7U0H - chains 1 and R of the 49 polymer chains in the assembly; structure by electron microscopy, 2.76 A resolution.

[Chain 1]
Molecule: 25S rRNA
From: Saccharomyces cerevisiae BY4741
Sequence (3396 nucleotides; numbered 1 to 3396; the number before each row is that of its first residue):
     1 GUUUGACCUC AAAUCAGGUA GGAGUACCCG CUGAACUUAA GCAUAUCAAU AAGCGGAGGA
    61 AAAGAAACCA ACCGGGAUUG CCUUAGUAAC GGCGAGUGAA GCGGCAAAAG CUCAAAUUUG
   121 AAAUCUGGUA CCUUCGGUGC CCGAGUUGUA AUUUGGAGAG GGCAACUUUG GGGCCGUUCC
   181 UUGUCUAUGU UCCUUGGAAC AGGACGUCAU AGAGGGUGAG AAUCCCGUGU GGCGAGGAGU
   241 GCGGUUCUUU GUAAAGUGCC UUCGAAGAGU CGAGUUGUUU GGGAAUGCAG CUCUAAGUGG
   301 GUGGUAAAUU CCAUCUAAAG CUAAAUAUUG GCGAGAGACC GAUAGCGAAC AAGUACAGUG
   361 AUGGAAAGAU GAAAAGAACU UUGAAAAGAG AGUGAAAAAG UACGUGAAAU UGUUGAAAGG
   421 GAAGGGCAUU UGAUCAGACA UGGUGUUUUG UGCCCUCUGC UCCUUGUGGG UAGGGGAAUC
   481 UCGCAUUUCA CUGGGCCAGC AUCAGUUUUG GUGGCAGGAU AAAUCCAUAG GAAUGUAGCU
   541 UGCCUCGGUA AGUAUUAUAG CCUGUGGGAA UACUGCCAGC UGGGACUGAG GACUGCGACG
   601 UAAGUCAAGG AUGCUGGCAU AAUGGUUAUA UGCCGCCCGU CUUGAAACAC GGACCAAGGA
   661 GUCUAACGUC UAUGCGAGUG UUUGGGUGUA AAACCCAUAC GCGUAAUGAA AGUGAACGUA
   721 GGUUGGGGCC UCGCAAGAGG UGCACAAUCG ACCGAUCCUG AUGUCUUCGG AUGGAUUUGA
   781 GUAAGAGCAU AGCUGUUGGG ACCCGAAAGA UGGUGAACUA UGCCUGAAUA GGGUGAAGCC
   841 AGAGGAAACU CUGGUGGAGG CUCGUAGCGG UUCUGACGUG CAAAUCGAUC GUCGAAUUUG
   901 GGUAUAGGGG CGAAAGACUA AUCGAACCAU CUAGUAGCUG GUUCCUGCCG AAGUUUCCCU
   961 CAGGAUAGCA GAAGCUCGUA UCAGUUUUAU GAGGUAAAGC GAAUGAUUAG AGGUUCCGGG
  1021 GUCGAAAUGA CCUUGACCUA UUCUCAAACU UUAAAUAUGU AAGAAGUCCU UGUUACUUAA
  1081 UUGAACGUGG ACAUUUGAAU GAAGAGCUUU UAGUGGGCCA UUUUUGGUAA GCAGAACUGG
  1141 CGAUGCGGGA UGAACCGAAC GUAGAGUUAA GGUGCCGGAA UACACGCUCA UCAGACACCA
  1201 CAAAAGGUGU UAGUUCAUCU AGACAGCCGG ACGGUGGCCA UGGAAGUCGG AAUCCGCUAA
  1261 GGAGUGUGUA ACAACUCACC GGCCGAAUGA ACUAGCCCUG AAAAUGGAUG GCGCUCAAGC
  1321 GUGUUACCUA UACUCUACCG UCAGGGUUGA UAUGAUGCCC UGACGAGUAG GCAGGCGUGG
  1381 AGGUCAGUGA CGAAGCCUAG ACCGUAAGGU CGGGUCGAAC GGCCUCUAGU GCAGAUCUUG
  1441 GUGGUAGUAG CAAAUAUUCA AAUGAGAACU UUGAAGACUG AAGUGGGGAA AGGUUCCACG
  1501 UCAACAGCAG UUGGACGUGG GUUAGUCGAU CCUAAGAGAU GGGGAAGCUC CGUUUCAAAG
  1561 GCCUGAUUUU AUGCAGGCCA CCAUCGAAAG GGAAUCCGGU UAAGAUUCCG GAACCUGGAU
  1621 AUGGAUUCUU CACGGUAACG UAACUGAAUG UGGAGACGUC GGCGCGAGCC CUGGGAGGAG
  1681 UUAUCUUUUC UUCUUAACAG CUUAUCACCC CGGAAUUGGU UUAUCCGGAG AUGGGGUCUU
  1741 AUGGCUGGAA GAGGCCAGCA CCUUUGCUGG CUCCGGUGCG CUUGUGACGG CCCGUGAAAA
  1801 UCCACAGGAA GGAAUAGUUU UCAUGCCAGG UCGUACUGAU AACCGCAGCA GGUCUCCAAG
  1861 GUGAACAGCC UCUAGUUGAU AGAAUAAUGU AGAUAAGGGA AGUCGGCAAA AUAGAUCCGU
  1921 AACUUCGGGA UAAGGAUUGG CUCUAAGGGU CGGGUAGUGA GGGCCUUGGU CAGACGCAGC
  1981 GGGCGUGCUU GUGGACUGCU UGGUGGGGCU UGCUCUGCUA GGCGGACUAC UUGCGUGCCU
  2041 UGUUGUAGAC GGCCUUGGUA GGUCUCUUGU AGACCGUCGC UUGCUACAAU UAACGAUCAA
  2101 CUUAGAACUG GUACGGACAA GGGGAAUCUG ACUGUCUAAU UAAAACAUAG CAUUGCGAUG
  2161 GUCAGAAAGU GAUGUUGACG CAAUGUGAUU UCUGCCCAGU GCUCUGAAUG UCAAAGUGAA
  2221 GAAAUUCAAC CAAGCGCGGG UAAACGGCGG GAGUAACUAU GACUCUCUUA AGGUAGCCAA
  2281 AUGCCUCGUC AUCUAAUUAG UGACGCGCAU GAAUGGAUUA ACGAGAUUCC CACUGUCCCU
  2341 AUCUACUAUC UAGCGAAACC ACAGCCAAGG GAACGGGCUU GGCAGAAUCA GCGGGGAAAG
  2401 AAGACCCUGU UGAGCUUGAC UCUAGUUUGA CAUUGUGAAG AGACAUAGAG GGUGUAGAAU
  2461 AAGUGGGAGC UUCGGCGCCA GUGAAAUACC ACUACCUUUA UAGUUUCUUU ACUUAUUCAA
  2521 UGAAGCGGAG CUGGAAUUCA UUUUCCACGU UCUAGCAUUC AAGGUCCCAU UCGGGGCUGA
  2581 UCCGGGUUGA AGACAUUGUC AGGUGGGGAG UUUGGCUGGG GCGGCACAUC UGUUAAACGA
  2641 UAACGCAGAU GUCCUAAGGG GGGCUCAUGG AGAACAGAAA UCUCCAGUAG AACAAAAGGG
  2701 UAAAAGCCCC CUUGAUUUUG AUUUUCAGUG UGAAUACAAA CCAUGAAAGU GUGGCCUAUC
  2761 GAUCCUUUAG UCCCUCGGAA UUUGAGGCUA GAGGUGCCAG AAAAGUUACC ACAGGGAUAA
  2821 CUGGCUUGUG GCAGUCAAGC GUUCAUAGCG ACAUUGCUUU UUGAUUCUUC GAUGUCGGCU
  2881 CUUCCUAUCA UACCGAAGCA GAAUUCGGUA AGCGUUGGAU UGUUCACCCA CUAAUAGGGA
  2941 ACGUGAGCUG GGUUUAGACC GUCGUGAGAC AGGUUAGUUU UACCCUACUG AUGAAUGUUA
  3001 CCGCAAUAGU AAUUGAACUU AGUACGAGAG GAACAGUUCA UUCGGAUAAU UGGUUUUUGC
  3061 GGCUGUCUGA UCAGGCAUUG CCGCGAAGCU ACCAUCCGCU GGAUUAUGGC UGAACGCCUC
  3121 UAAGUCAGAA UCCAUGCUAG AACGCGGUGA UUUCUUUGCU CCACACAAUA UAGAUGGAUA
  3181 CGAAUAAGGC GUCCUUGUGG CGUCGCUGAA CCAUAGCAGG CUAGCAACGG UGCACUUGGC
  3241 GGAAAGGCCU UGGGUGCUUG CUGGCGAAUU GCAAUGUCAU UUUGCGUGGG GAUAAAUCAU
  3301 UUGUAUACGA CUUAGAUGUA CAACGGGGUA UUGUAAGCAG UAGAGUAGCC UUGUUGUUAC
  3361 GAUCUGCUGA GAUUAAGCCU UUGUUGUCUG AUUUGU
Not modelled in the structure: 1004-1046, 1063-1097, 1350-1353, 1977-2045, 2060-2075, 2193-2315, 2397-2404, 2418-2766, 2792-2802, 2867-2870, 2942-2946, 2951-2956, 2981

[Chain R]
Name: 60S ribosomal protein L19-A
From: Saccharomyces cerevisiae BY4741
UniProtKB: P0CX82 (RL19A_YEAST); residues 1-189 here = UniProt positions 1-189
Sequence (189 residues; numbered 1 to 189; the number before each row is that of its first residue):
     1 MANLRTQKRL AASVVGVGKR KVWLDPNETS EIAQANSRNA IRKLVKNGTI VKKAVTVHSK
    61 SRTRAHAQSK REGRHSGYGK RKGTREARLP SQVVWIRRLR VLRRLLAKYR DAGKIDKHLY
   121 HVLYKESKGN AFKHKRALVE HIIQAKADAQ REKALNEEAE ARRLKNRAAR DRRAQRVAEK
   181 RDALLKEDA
Not modelled in the structure: 1, 158-189
Curated features (UniProtKB/Swiss-Prot):
  - modified residue (Phosphoserine): Ser30, Ser37, Ser91
  - cross-link (Glycyl lysine isopeptide (Lys-Gly)): Lys21 (interchain with G-Cter in ubiquitin), Lys53 (interchain with G-Cter in ubiquitin), Lys60 (interchain with G-Cter in ubiquitin), Lys146 (interchain with G-Cter in ubiquitin), Lys186 (interchain with G-Cter in ubiquitin)

[How chain 1 and chain R interact]
Contacting residue pairs - 193 pairs, chain 1 then chain R:
  G832(1) with Thr84(R), hydrogen bond to the phosphate; Ala87(R), phosphate contact
  G833(1) with Thr84(R), hydrogen bond to the phosphate; Glu86(R), phosphate contact
  C839(1) with Lys128(R), hydrogen bond to the sugar
  C840(1) with Lys125(R), hydrogen bond to the sugar; Lys128(R), hydrogen bond to the sugar; Gly129(R), hydrogen bond to the sugar
  A841(1) with Lys125(R), sugar contact; Gly129(R), sugar contact
  G853(1) with Gly129(R), hydrogen bond to the base; Asn130(R), sugar contact
  G854(1) with Asn130(R), sugar contact
  U855(1) with Trp95(R), hydrogen bond to the phosphate
  G856(1) with Gln92(R), hydrogen bond to the phosphate; Trp95(R), phosphate contact
  G857(1) with Gln92(R), hydrogen bond to the phosphate
  U1463(1) with Ala2(R), sugar contact
  U1470(1) with Arg5(R), phosphate contact
  U1471(1) with Ala2(R), sugar contact; Asn3(R), sugar contact; Leu4(R), hydrogen bond to the sugar; Arg5(R), salt bridge to the phosphate
  U1472(1) with Leu4(R), phosphate contact; Lys8(R), salt bridge to the phosphate; Leu24(R), hydrogen bond to the sugar; Pro26(R), sugar contact
  G1473(1) with Lys8(R), salt bridge to the phosphate; Val22(R), phosphate contact; Trp23(R), hydrogen bond to the phosphate; Leu24(R), hydrogen bond to the phosphate; Pro26(R), sugar contact
  A1474(1) with Trp23(R), phosphate contact; Lys53(R), salt bridge to the phosphate
  C1497(1) with Arg9(R), phosphate contact
  A1498(1) with Thr6(R), hydrogen bond to the phosphate; Arg9(R), salt bridge to the phosphate
  U1512(1) with Arg5(R), hydrogen bond to the phosphate
  G1513(1) with Arg5(R), salt bridge to the phosphate
  U1600(1) with Arg42(R), salt bridge to the phosphate
  U1601(1) with Arg38(R), phosphate contact; Asn39(R), phosphate contact; Arg42(R), salt bridge to the phosphate
  A1602(1) with Arg9(R), hydrogen bond to the sugar; Leu10(R), phosphate contact; Asn36(R), sugar contact; Ser37(R), hydrogen bond to the phosphate; Arg38(R), hydrogen bond to the phosphate
  A1603(1) with Arg9(R), salt bridge to the phosphate; Leu10(R), phosphate contact; Arg38(R), salt bridge to the phosphate
  G1662(1) with Gln92(R), sugar contact
  C1663(1) with Ile96(R), sugar contact; Arg100(R), hydrogen bond to the phosphate
  G1664(1) with Arg100(R), salt bridge to the phosphate
  C1671(1) with Lys60(R), salt bridge to the phosphate
  U1672(1) with Lys60(R), phosphate contact; Arg64(R), salt bridge to the phosphate
  U1689(1) with Val57(R), sugar contact; Ser59(R), sugar contact; Lys60(R), phosphate contact; Arg64(R), salt bridge to the phosphate
  C1690(1) with Val55(R), sugar contact; His58(R), sugar contact; Ser59(R), phosphate contact; Lys60(R), hydrogen bond to the phosphate; Arg64(R), salt bridge to the phosphate
  U1716(1) with His118(R), stacking on the base
  U1717(1) with His118(R), phosphate contact
  G1718(1) with Lys117(R), phosphate contact; His118(R), salt bridge to the phosphate; His121(R), phosphate contact
  G1719(1) with Arg110(R), salt bridge to the phosphate; Lys117(R), phosphate contact; Tyr120(R), phosphate contact; His121(R), salt bridge to the phosphate
  U1720(1) with Arg110(R), salt bridge to the phosphate; Tyr120(R), hydrogen bond to the phosphate; His121(R), base contact; Tyr124(R), stacking on the base; Lys125(R), base contact
  U1721(1) with Arg103(R), salt bridge to the phosphate; Tyr124(R), hydrogen bond to the phosphate; Lys128(R), base contact
  U1722(1) with Gln92(R), base contact; Trp95(R), sugar contact; Ile96(R), sugar contact; Leu99(R), phosphate contact; Arg100(R), salt bridge to the phosphate; Arg103(R), salt bridge to the phosphate
  A1723(1) with Leu99(R), phosphate contact; Arg103(R), salt bridge to the phosphate; Lys128(R), salt bridge to the phosphate
  U1724(1) with Lys125(R), hydrogen bond to the base; Lys128(R), salt bridge to the phosphate
  C1755(1) with Lys52(R), salt bridge to the phosphate
  U1764(1) with Lys43(R), sugar contact
  U1765(1) with Lys43(R), base contact; Lys46(R), hydrogen bond to the base
  G1766(1) with Lys46(R), hydrogen bond to the base
  C1779(1) with Arg88(R), hydrogen bond to the base; Leu89(R), base contact; Pro90(R), base contact; Val93(R), sugar contact; Arg97(R), salt bridge to the phosphate
  G1860(1) with His58(R), base contact; Lys60(R), hydrogen bond to the sugar
  G1861(1) with Thr63(R), sugar contact
  U1862(1) with His66(R), phosphate contact
  G1863(1) with Lys82(R), phosphate contact
  A1864(1) with Arg81(R), phosphate contact; Lys82(R), hydrogen bond to the phosphate; Gly83(R), hydrogen bond to the phosphate; Ala87(R), sugar contact; Arg88(R), salt bridge to the phosphate
  U1871(1) with His58(R), hydrogen bond to the sugar
  C1872(1) with Thr56(R), phosphate contact; His58(R), hydrogen bond to the sugar
  U1873(1) with Arg20(R), salt bridge to the phosphate; Lys21(R), salt bridge to the phosphate; Val55(R), phosphate contact; Thr56(R), hydrogen bond to the phosphate
  A1874(1) with Val17(R), phosphate contact; Gly18(R), hydrogen bond to the phosphate; Arg20(R), salt bridge to the phosphate; Lys21(R), salt bridge to the phosphate
  G1875(1) with Gly18(R), phosphate contact; Lys19(R), salt bridge to the phosphate; Arg20(R), hydrogen bond to the base
  U1876(1) with Lys19(R), phosphate contact
  G1914(1) with Tyr78(R), hydrogen bond to the base; Arg81(R), hydrogen bond to the base; Lys82(R), hydrogen bond to the sugar
  A1915(1) with Arg81(R), sugar contact; Lys82(R), sugar contact; Gly83(R), sugar contact; Thr84(R), phosphate contact
  U1916(1) with Tyr78(R), sugar contact; Thr84(R), phosphate contact; Arg85(R), hydrogen bond to the phosphate
  C1917(1) with Arg85(R), salt bridge to the phosphate
  U1938(1) with Tyr78(R), base contact; Gly79(R), hydrogen bond to the phosphate
  G1939(1) with Gly77(R), phosphate contact; Tyr78(R), phosphate contact; Gly79(R), hydrogen bond to the phosphate; Lys80(R), phosphate contact
  G1940(1) with His75(R), salt bridge to the phosphate; Lys80(R), salt bridge to the phosphate
  C1941(1) with Arg74(R), salt bridge to the phosphate; His75(R), salt bridge to the phosphate
  U1942(1) with Arg74(R), salt bridge to the phosphate
  A1946(1) with Arg136(R), phosphate contact
  G1947(1) with His134(R), salt bridge to the phosphate; Arg136(R), salt bridge to the phosphate
  G1948(1) with Val101(R), phosphate contact; Arg104(R), phosphate contact; His134(R), phosphate contact; Lys135(R), phosphate contact
  G1949(1) with Val101(R), phosphate contact; Arg104(R), salt bridge to the phosphate; Lys135(R), salt bridge to the phosphate
  A2089(1) with Ala112(R), hydrogen bond to the base; Gly113(R), base contact
  U2090(1) with Lys146(R), base contact; Gln150(R), hydrogen bond to the base
  A2092(1) with Lys114(R), hydrogen bond to the sugar
  A2093(1) with Tyr109(R), hydrogen bond to the phosphate; Lys114(R), salt bridge to the phosphate; Ile143(R), sugar contact
  C2101(1) with Arg71(R), salt bridge to the phosphate
  U2102(1) with Leu89(R), sugar contact
  U2103(1) with Arg81(R), salt bridge to the phosphate; Arg85(R), phosphate contact; Arg88(R), salt bridge to the phosphate
  A2104(1) with Tyr78(R), hydrogen bond to the phosphate; Arg81(R), salt bridge to the phosphate; Arg85(R), salt bridge to the phosphate
  G2105(1) with Tyr78(R), hydrogen bond to the phosphate
  G2115(1) with Gly79(R), sugar contact; Lys82(R), sugar contact
  A2119(1) with Lys82(R), base contact
  G3065(1) with Lys80(R), salt bridge to the phosphate
  C3067(1) with His58(R), salt bridge to the phosphate; Arg62(R), salt bridge to the phosphate
  U3068(1) with Val57(R), phosphate contact; His58(R), phosphate contact; Ser59(R), hydrogen bond to the phosphate; Arg62(R), salt bridge to the phosphate
  G3069(1) with Ser59(R), sugar contact; Ser61(R), hydrogen bond to the sugar; Arg62(R), phosphate contact
  A3070(1) with Arg62(R), salt bridge to the phosphate
Also at the interface, not in a pair above, chain 1 (88 interface residues in all): U1691, A1715, U1950
Also at the interface, not in a pair above, chain R (90 interface residues in all): Asp25, Ser76, Ser91, Lys108, Glu126, Val139

[In short]
88 residues of chain 1 and 90 residues of chain R are in contact, with 49 hydrogen bonds, 54 salt bridges and
2 aromatic stacking contacts. Among the polar pairs are G853(1)-Gly129(R), U1724(1)-Lys125(R) and
U1765(1)-Lys46(R).
Chain 1 is 25S rRNA and chain R is 60S ribosomal protein L19-A, both from Saccharomyces cerevisiae BY4741; the
structure, State NE1 nucleolar 60S ribosome biogenesis intermediate - Overall model, was determined by
electron microscopy (same publication as 7NAD and 7R72).
